9E1L - chains A and I of the 11 polymer chains in the assembly; structure by electron microscopy, 3.15 A resolution.

== Chain A ==
Molecule: Histone H3.2
Source organism: Xenopus laevis
Reference sequence: P84233 (H32_XENLA); residues 0-135 here correspond to UniProt positions 1-136 (UniProt number = residue number + 1)
Sequence (136 residues; each row starts with the number of its first residue; numbering starts at 0):
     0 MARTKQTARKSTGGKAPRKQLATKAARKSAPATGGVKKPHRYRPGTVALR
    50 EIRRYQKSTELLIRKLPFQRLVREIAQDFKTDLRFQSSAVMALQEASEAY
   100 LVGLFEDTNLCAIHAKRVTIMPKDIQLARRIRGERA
Unresolved in the structure: 0-36, 134-135
UniProt features mapped onto this chain:
  - modified residue: Arg2 (Asymmetric dimethylarginine), Thr3 (Phosphothreonine), Lys4 (Allysine), Gln5 (5-glutamyl dopamine), Thr6 (Phosphothreonine), Arg8 (Citrulline), Lys9 (N6,N6,N6-trimethyllysine), Ser10 (ADP-ribosylserine), Thr11 (Phosphothreonine), Lys14 (N6-(2-hydroxyisobutyryl)lysine), Arg17 (Asymmetric dimethylarginine), Lys18 (N6-(2-hydroxyisobutyryl)lysine), Lys23 (N6-(2-hydroxyisobutyryl)lysine), Arg26 (Citrulline), Lys27 (N6,N6,N6-trimethyllysine), Ser28 (ADP-ribosylserine), Lys36 (N6,N6,N6-trimethyllysine), Lys37 (N6-methyllysine), Tyr41 (Phosphotyrosine), Lys56 (N6,N6,N6-trimethyllysine) and 8 more in UniProt
  - lipidation: Cys110 (S-palmitoyl cysteine)

== Chain I ==
Molecule: 149-nt DNA strand
Source organism: Homo sapiens
Sequence (149 nucleotides; row label = number of the first residue in the row; numbers below 1 keep their minus sign (DA-73 is residue -73)):
   -73 ACAGGATGTATATATCTGACACGTGCCTGGAGACTAGGGAGTAATCCCCT
   -23 TGGCGGTTAAAACGCGGGGGACAGCGCGTACGTGCGTTTAAGCGGTGCTA
    27 GAGCTGTCTACGACCAATTGAGCGGCCTCGGCACCGGGATTCTCCAGGG

== Interface between chain A and chain I ==
Pairs across the interface - 26 pairs, chain A then chain I:
  His39(A) with DT-67(I), phosphate contact
  Arg40(A) with DT9(I), hydrogen bond to the base; DG10(I), hydrogen bond to the sugar
  Tyr41(A) with DT-67(I), sugar contact; DT9(I), sugar contact; DG10(I), hydrogen bond to the phosphate
  Arg42(A) with DT9(I), phosphate contact
  Pro43(A) with DG8(I), phosphate contact; DT9(I), phosphate contact
  Gly44(A) with DG8(I), phosphate contact; DT9(I), hydrogen bond to the phosphate
  Thr45(A) with DT9(I), phosphate contact
  Val46(A) with DT9(I), hydrogen bond to the phosphate; DG10(I), phosphate contact
  Ala47(A) with DT9(I), hydrogen bond to the phosphate
  Arg49(A) with DG-66(I), sugar contact; DT-65(I), phosphate contact
  Arg63(A) with DA17(I), phosphate contact; DG18(I), salt bridge to the phosphate
  Lys64(A) with DG18(I), hydrogen bond to the phosphate
  Leu65(A) with DA17(I), sugar contact; DG18(I), hydrogen bond to the phosphate
  Pro66(A) with DA17(I), phosphate contact
  Arg69(A) with DA17(I), salt bridge to the phosphate
  Arg83(A) with DA26(I), phosphate contact; DG27(I), salt bridge to the phosphate
Also at the interface, not in a pair above, chain A (17 interface residues in all): Asp81
Also at the interface, not in a pair above, chain I (11 interface residues in all): DA-68

== Overview ==
The interface between chain A and chain I involves 17 residues on one side and 11 on the other; the contacts
include 8 hydrogen bonds and 3 salt bridges. Polar contacts include Arg40(A)-DT9(I), Arg40(A)-DG10(I) and
Tyr41(A)-DG10(I).
Here chain A is Histone H3.2 (Xenopus laevis) and chain I is a 149-nt DNA strand (Homo sapiens). Entry 9E1L
(Snf2h bound nucleosome complex - ClassA1) was determined by electron microscopy, deposited together with
9E1M, 9E1N, 9E1O, 9E1P, 9E1Q, 9E1R and 4 further entries.
